PDB entry 6YVD | electron microscopy, 7.60 A resolution (low resolution: residue-level contacts below are approximate; hydrogen-bond / salt-bridge calls are withheld) | chains B and A of the 4 polymer chains in the assembly

# Chain B
Molecule: Condensin complex subunit 2
From: Saccharomyces cerevisiae (strain ATCC 204508 / S288c)
Reference sequence: P38170 (CND2_YEAST); numbering as in UniProt (aligned over 1-754)
Amino-acid sequence (811 residues; numbered 1 to 811; the number before each row is that of its first residue):
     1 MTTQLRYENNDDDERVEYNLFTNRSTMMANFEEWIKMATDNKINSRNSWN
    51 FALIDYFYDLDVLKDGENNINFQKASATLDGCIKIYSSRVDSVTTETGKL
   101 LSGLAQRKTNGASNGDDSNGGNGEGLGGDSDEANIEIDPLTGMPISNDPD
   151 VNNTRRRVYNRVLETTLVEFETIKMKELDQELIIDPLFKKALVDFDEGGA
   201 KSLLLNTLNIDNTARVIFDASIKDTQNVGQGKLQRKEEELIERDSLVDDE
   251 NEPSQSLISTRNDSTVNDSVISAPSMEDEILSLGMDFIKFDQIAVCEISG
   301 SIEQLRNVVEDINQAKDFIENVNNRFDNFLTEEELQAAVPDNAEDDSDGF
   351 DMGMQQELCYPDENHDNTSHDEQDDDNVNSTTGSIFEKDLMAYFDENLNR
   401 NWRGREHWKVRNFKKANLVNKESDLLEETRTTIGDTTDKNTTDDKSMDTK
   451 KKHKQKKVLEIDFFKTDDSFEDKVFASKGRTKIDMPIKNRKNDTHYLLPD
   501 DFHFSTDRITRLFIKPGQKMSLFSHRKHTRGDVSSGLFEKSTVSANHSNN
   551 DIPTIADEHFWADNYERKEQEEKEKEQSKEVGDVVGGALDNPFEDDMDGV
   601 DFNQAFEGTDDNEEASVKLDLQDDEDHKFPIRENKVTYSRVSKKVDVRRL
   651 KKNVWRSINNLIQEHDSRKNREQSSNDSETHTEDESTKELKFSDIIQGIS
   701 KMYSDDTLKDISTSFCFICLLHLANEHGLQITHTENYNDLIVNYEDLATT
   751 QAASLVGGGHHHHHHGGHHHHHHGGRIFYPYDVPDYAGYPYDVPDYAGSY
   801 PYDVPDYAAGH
Unresolved in the structure: 1-494, 522-643, 661-691, 749-811
Differences from the reference sequence: expression tag (755-811)
UniProt features mapped onto this chain:
  - modified residue (Phosphoserine): Ser245, Ser548

# Chain A
Molecule: Condensin complex subunit 3
From: Saccharomyces cerevisiae (strain ATCC 204508 / S288c)
Reference sequence: Q06680 (CND3_YEAST); residues 1-1035 here = UniProt positions 1-1035
Amino-acid sequence (1035 residues; each row starts with the number of its first residue):
     1 MQDPDGIDINTKIFNSVAEVFQKAQGSYAGHRKHIAVLKKIQSKAVEQGY
    51 EDAFNFWFDKLVTKILPLKKNEIIGDRIVKLVAAFIASLERELILAKKQN
   101 YKLTNDEEGIFSRFVDQFIRHVLRGVESPDKNVRFRVLQLLAVIMDNIGE
   151 IDESLFNLLILSLNKRIYDREPTVRIQAVFCLTKFQDEEQTEHLTELSDN
   201 EENFEATRTLVASIQNDPSAEVRRAAMLNLINDNNTRPYILERARDVNIV
   251 NRRLVYSRILKSMGRKCFDDIEPHIFDQLIEWGLEDRELSVRNACKRLIA
   301 HDWLNALDGDLIELLEKLDVSRSSVCVKAIEALFQSRPDILSKIKFPESI
   351 WKDFTVEIAFLFRAIYLYCLDNNITEMLEENFPEASKLSEHLNHYILLRY
   401 HHNDISNDSQSHFDYNTLEFIIEQLSIAAERYDYSDEVGRRSMLTVVRNM
   451 LALTTLSEPLIKIGIRVMKSLSINEKDFVTMAIEIINDIRDDDIEKQEQE
   501 EKIKSKKINRRNETSVDEEDENGTHNDEVNEDEEDDNISSFHSAVENLVQ
   551 GNGNVSESDIINNLPPEKEASSATIVLCLTRSSYMLELVNTPLTENILIA
   601 SLMDTLITPAVRNTAPNIRELGVKNLGLCCLLDVKLAIDNMYILGMCVSK
   651 GNASLKYIALQVIVDIFSVHGNTVVDGEGKVDSISLHKIFYKVLKNNGLP
   701 ECQVIAAEGLCKLFLADVFTDDDLFETLVLSYFSPINSSNEALVQAFAFC
   751 IPVYCFSHPAHQQRMSRTAADILLRLCVLWDDLQSSVIPEVDREAMLKPN
   801 IIFQQLLFWTDPRNLVNQTGSTKKDTVQLTFLIDVLKIYAQIEKKEIKKM
   851 IITNINAIFLSSEQDYSTLKELLEYSDDIAENDNLDNVSKNALDKLRNNL
   901 NSLIEEINERSETQTKDENNTANDQYSSILGNSFNKSSNDTIEHAADITD
   951 GNNTELTKTTVNISAVDNTTEQSNSRKRTRSEAEQIDTSKNLENMSIQDT
  1001 STVAKNVSFVLPDEKSDAMSIDEEDKDSESFSEVC
Unresolved in the structure: 1-7, 188-204, 402-413, 507-567, 790-792, 817-821, 862-863, 882-886, 912-1035
UniProt features mapped onto this chain:
  - modified residue (Phosphoserine): Ser198, Ser933, Ser981, Ser1008

# Chain B / chain A interface
Contacting residue pairs (7):
  His495(B) with Gln215(A)
  Tyr496(B) with Asp246(A); Val247(A)
  Leu497(B) with Arg245(A)
  Leu498(B) with Arg245(A)
  Phe504(B) with Phe749(A)
  Phe513(B) with Gln661(A)
Other interface residues (no listed pair), chain B (7 interface residues in all): Asp500
Other interface residues (no listed pair), chain A (8 interface residues in all): Glu741, Gln745

# In short
Chain B and chain A form an interface of 7 and 8 residues respectively.
Chain B is Condensin complex subunit 2 and chain A is Condensin complex subunit 3, both from Saccharomyces
cerevisiae (strain ATCC 204508 / S288c); the structure, Head segment of the S.cerevisiae condensin holocomplex
in presence of ATP, was determined by electron microscopy (same publication as 6YVU and 6YVV).
